1A0Z - chains A and C of the 4 polymer chains in the assembly; structure by X-ray diffraction, 2.00 A resolution.

[Chain A (and C)]
Molecule: Hemoglobin (alpha chain)
Organism: Homo sapiens
Notes: chain C of this document is another copy of the same molecule, construct and numbering; everything in this record applies to it too
Reference sequence: P69905 (HBA_HUMAN); residues 1-141 here = UniProt positions 1-141
Amino-acid sequence (141 residues; numbered 1 to 141; the number before each row is that of its first residue):
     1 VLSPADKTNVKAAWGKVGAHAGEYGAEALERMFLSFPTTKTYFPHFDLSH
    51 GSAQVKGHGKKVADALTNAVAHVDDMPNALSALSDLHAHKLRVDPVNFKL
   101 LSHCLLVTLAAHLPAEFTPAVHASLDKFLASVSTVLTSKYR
Metal / ion sites: heme Fe near His87 (its only coordinating residue here)
Ligand contacts: heme (HEM): Met32, Thr39, Tyr42, Phe43, His45, Phe46, His58, Lys61, Val62, Ala65, Leu66, Leu83, Leu86, His87, Leu91, Val93, Asn97, Phe98, Leu101, Val132, Leu136

[Chain A / chain C interface]
Residue-residue contacts (4; chain A residue first):
  Asp126(A) - Arg141(C)  salt bridge
  Lys127(A) - Arg141(C)  hydrogen bond (side chain-backbone)
  Arg141(A) - Asp126(C)  salt bridge
  Arg141(A) - Lys127(C)  hydrogen bond (backbone-side chain)
Other interface residues (no listed pair), chain A (6 interface residues in all): Val1, Ala130, Ser138
Other interface residues (no listed pair), chain C (6 interface residues in all): Val1, Ala130, Ser138

[Overview]
Chain A and chain C each contribute 6 residues to their interface; the contacts include 2 hydrogen bonds and 2
salt bridges. Polar contacts include Asp126(A)-Arg141(C) and Lys127(A)-Arg141(C). Ligands of chain A: heme.
Both chains are Hemoglobin (alpha chain) (Homo sapiens). Entry 1A0Z (Hemoglobin (val BETA1 met) mutant) was
determined by X-ray diffraction (same publication as 1A00, 1A01 and 1A0U).
